8YKV - chains B and E of the 5 polymer chains in the assembly; structure by electron microscopy, 2.48 A resolution.

# Chain B
Name: Guanine nucleotide-binding protein G(I)/G(S)/G(T) subunit beta-1
From: Rattus norvegicus
Reference sequence: P54311 (GBB1_RAT); numbering as in UniProt (aligned over 1-340)
Chain sequence (340 residues; numbered 1 to 340; the number before each row is that of its first residue):
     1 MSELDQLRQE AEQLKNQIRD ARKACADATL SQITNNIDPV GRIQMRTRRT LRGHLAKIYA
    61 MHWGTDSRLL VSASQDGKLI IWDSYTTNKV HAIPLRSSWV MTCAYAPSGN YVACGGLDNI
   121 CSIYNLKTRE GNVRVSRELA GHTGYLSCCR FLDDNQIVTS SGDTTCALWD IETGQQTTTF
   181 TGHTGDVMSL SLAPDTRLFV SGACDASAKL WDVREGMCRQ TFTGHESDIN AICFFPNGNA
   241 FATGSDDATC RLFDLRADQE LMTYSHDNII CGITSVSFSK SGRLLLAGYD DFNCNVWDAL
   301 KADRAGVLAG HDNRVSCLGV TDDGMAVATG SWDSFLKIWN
Disordered / not traced: 1-3
Swiss-Prot annotation at these positions:
  - modified residue: Ser2 (N-acetylserine), His266 (Phosphohistidine)

# Chain E
Name: Antibody fragment ScFv16
From: synthetic construct
Notes: antibody fragment or engineered binder
Chain sequence (247 residues; numbered 2 to 247 plus 15 insertion-coded residues; 14 numbers in that range are skipped by the numbering (no residue carries them; nothing is unmodelled there); the number before each row is that of its first residue; a row labelled like 121A-121O holds insertion residues (121A, then the next letters in order)):
     2 VQLVESGGGL VQPGGSRKLS CSASGFAFSS FGMHWVRQAP EKGLEWVAYI SSGSGTIYYA
    62 DTVKGRFTIS RDDPKNTLFL QMTSLRSEDT AMYYCVRSIY YYGSSPFDFW GQGTTLTVSS
121A-121O GGGGSGGGGSGGGGS
   136 SDIVMTQATS SVPVTPGESV SISCRSSKSL LHSNGNTYLY WFLQRPGQSP QLLIYRMSNL
   196 ASGVPDRFSG SGSGTAFTLT ISRLEAEDVG VYYCMQHLEY PLTFGAGTKL EL
Disordered / not traced: 121A-121O, 236

# Interface between chain B and chain E
Contacting residue pairs (13; chain B residue first):
  Asp66(B) - Tyr103(E)
  Arg68(B) - Tyr103(E)
  Leu69(B) - Tyr103(E)  hydrophobic
  Val90(B) - Tyr102(E)  hydrophobic
  Arg129(B) - Val2(E)
  Arg129(B) - Arg98(E)  hydrogen bond (backbone-side chain)
  Glu130(B) - Gly26(E)
  Glu130(B) - Phe27(E)
  Glu130(B) - Ala28(E)  hydrogen bond (backbone-backbone)
  Glu130(B) - Phe32(E)
  Gly131(B) - Ser31(E)
  Gly131(B) - Phe32(E)
  Gly131(B) - Ile100(E)
Other interface residues (no listed pair), chain B (10 interface residues in all): Asp83, His91, Asn132
Other interface residues (no listed pair), chain E (11 interface residues in all): Phe110

# Summary
The interface between chain B and chain E involves 10 residues on one side and 11 on the other, with 2
hydrogen bonds. Polar contacts include Arg129(B)-Arg98(E) and Glu130(B)-Ala28(E).
Chain B is Guanine nucleotide-binding protein G(I)/G(S)/G(T) subunit beta-1 (Rattus norvegicus) and chain E is
Antibody fragment ScFv16 (synthetic construct); the structure, Cryo-EM structure of succinate receptor SUCR1
bound to compound 31, was determined by electron microscopy (same publication as 8YKW and 8YKX).
